PDB entry 3QZR | X-ray diffraction, 1.04 A resolution | chain A

[Chain A]
Name: 3C protein
Organism: Human enterovirus 71
Reference sequence: E7E815 (E7E815_9ENTO); numbering as in UniProt (aligned over 1-183)
Sequence (187 residues; row label = number of the first residue in the row; numbers below 1 keep their minus sign (Gly-3 is residue -3)):
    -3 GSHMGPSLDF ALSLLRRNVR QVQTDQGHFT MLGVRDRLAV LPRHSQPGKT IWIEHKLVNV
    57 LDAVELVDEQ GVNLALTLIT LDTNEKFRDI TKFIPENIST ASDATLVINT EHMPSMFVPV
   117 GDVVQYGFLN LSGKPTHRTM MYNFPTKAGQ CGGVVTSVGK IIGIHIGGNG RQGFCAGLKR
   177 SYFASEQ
Unresolved in the structure: -3 to 0, 181-183
Construct notes: expression tag (-3 to 0); engineered mutation Ala71 (Glu in E7E815)
Small-molecule neighbours: RUPINTRIVIR, bound form (AG7; 4-{2-(4-fluoro-benzyl)-6-methyl-5-[(5-methyl-isoxazole-3-carbonyl)-amino]-4-oxo-heptanoylamino}-5-(2-oxo-pyrrolidin-3-yl)-pentanoic acid ethyl ester): Phe25, Arg39, His40, Tyr122, Leu125, Asn126, Leu127, Ser128, Lys130, Thr142, Lys143, Ala144, Gly145, Cys147, His161, Ile162, Gly163, Gly164, Asn165, Gly166, Phe170
Reported in the primary citation:
  - conformationally variable residues (loop rearrangement): His133 (proposed by the authors, not directly observed)
  - mutagenesis - R39E, R39T, E71A: abolished catalytic activity
  - conformationally variable residues (loop rearrangement, order/disorder transition, side-chain flip): Arg39, His40, Glu61 to Asn69
  - catalytic residues: His40 (proposed by the authors, not directly observed)
  - mutagenesis - R39K, N69D, N69S: decreased catalytic activity

[Overview]
Chain A binds RUPINTRIVIR, bound form. From the paper: the catalytic residue His40; R39E, R39T and E71A
abolish catalytic activity; 6 substitutions were tested in all.
Chain A is 3C protein (Human enterovirus 71); the structure, Human enterovirus 71 3C protease mutant E71A in
complex with rupintrivir, was determined by X-ray diffraction, deposited together with 3QZQ and 3R0F.
